PDB entry 2B5M | X-ray diffraction, 2.92 A resolution | chain A

Chain A:
Protein: damage-specific DNA binding protein 1
Source organism: Homo sapiens
Chain sequence (1140 residues; each row starts with the number of its first residue):
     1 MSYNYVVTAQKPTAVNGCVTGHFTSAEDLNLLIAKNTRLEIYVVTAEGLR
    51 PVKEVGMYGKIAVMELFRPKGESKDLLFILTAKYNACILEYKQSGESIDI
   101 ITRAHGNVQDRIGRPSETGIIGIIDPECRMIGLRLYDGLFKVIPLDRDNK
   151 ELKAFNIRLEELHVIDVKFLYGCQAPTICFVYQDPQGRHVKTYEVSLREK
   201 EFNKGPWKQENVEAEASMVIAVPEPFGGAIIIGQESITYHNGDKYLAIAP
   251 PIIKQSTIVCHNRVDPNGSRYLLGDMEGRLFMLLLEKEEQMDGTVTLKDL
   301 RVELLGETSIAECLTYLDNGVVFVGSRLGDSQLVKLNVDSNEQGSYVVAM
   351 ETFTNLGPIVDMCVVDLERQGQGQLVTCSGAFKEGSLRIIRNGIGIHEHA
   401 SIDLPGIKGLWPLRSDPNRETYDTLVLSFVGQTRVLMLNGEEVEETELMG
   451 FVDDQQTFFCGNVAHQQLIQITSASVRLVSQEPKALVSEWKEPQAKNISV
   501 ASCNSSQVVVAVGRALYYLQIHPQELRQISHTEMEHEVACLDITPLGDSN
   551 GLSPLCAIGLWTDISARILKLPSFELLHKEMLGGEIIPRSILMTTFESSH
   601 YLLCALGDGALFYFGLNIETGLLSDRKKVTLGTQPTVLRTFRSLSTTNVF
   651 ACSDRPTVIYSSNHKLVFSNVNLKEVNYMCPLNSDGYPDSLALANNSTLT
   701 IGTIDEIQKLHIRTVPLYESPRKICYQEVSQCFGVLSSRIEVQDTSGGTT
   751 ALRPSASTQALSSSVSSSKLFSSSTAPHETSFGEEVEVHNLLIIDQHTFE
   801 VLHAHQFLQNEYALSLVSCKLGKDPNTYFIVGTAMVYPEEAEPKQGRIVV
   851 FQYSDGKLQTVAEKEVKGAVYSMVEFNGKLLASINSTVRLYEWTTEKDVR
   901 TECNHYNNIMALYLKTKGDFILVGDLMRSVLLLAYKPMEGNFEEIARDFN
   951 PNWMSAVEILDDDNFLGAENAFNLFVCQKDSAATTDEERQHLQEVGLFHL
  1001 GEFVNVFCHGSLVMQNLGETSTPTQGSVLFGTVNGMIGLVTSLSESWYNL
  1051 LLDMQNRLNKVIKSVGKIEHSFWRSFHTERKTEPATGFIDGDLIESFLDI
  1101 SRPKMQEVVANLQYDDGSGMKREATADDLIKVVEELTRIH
Disordered / not traced: 774-778, 1016-1022, 1113-1121
Disulfides: Cys18-Cys313

Summary:
Chain A is damage-specific DNA binding protein 1 (Homo sapiens); the structure, Crystal Structure of DDB1, was
determined by X-ray diffraction, deposited together with 2B5N.
